PDB entry 4E49 | X-ray diffraction, 1.45 A resolution | chain A

# Chain A
Protein: Carbonic anhydrase 2
From: Homo sapiens
Notes: EC 4.2.1.1
UniProt: P00918 (CAH2_HUMAN); the author numbering skips numbers that UniProt does not, so the offset changes along the chain: 1-125 = UniProt 1-125; 127-261 = UniProt 126-260
Chain sequence (260 residues; row label = number of the first residue in the row; note: 1 number in that range is skipped by the numbering (no residue carries it; nothing is unmodelled there)):
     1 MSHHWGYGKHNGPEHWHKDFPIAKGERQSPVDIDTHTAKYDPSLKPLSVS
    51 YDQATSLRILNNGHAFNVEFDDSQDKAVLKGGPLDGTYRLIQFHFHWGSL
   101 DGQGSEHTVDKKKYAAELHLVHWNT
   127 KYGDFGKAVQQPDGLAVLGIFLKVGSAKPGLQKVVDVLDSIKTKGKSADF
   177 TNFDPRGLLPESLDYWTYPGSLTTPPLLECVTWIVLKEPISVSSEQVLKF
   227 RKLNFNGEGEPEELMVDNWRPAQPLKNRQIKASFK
Not modelled in the structure: 1-3
Bound ions: Zn2+: His-94, His-96, His-119; mercuribenzoic acid Hg near Cys-206 (its only coordinating residue here)
Small-molecule neighbours:
  - mercuribenzoic acid (MBO): Val-135, Gln-136, Gln-137, Pro-138, Leu-204, Glu-205, Cys-206
  - resorcinol (RCO), molecule 1: Leu-60, Asn-67, Glu-69, Ile-91, Gln-92, Phe-131
  - resorcinol (RCO), molecule 2: Glu-69, Phe-70, Asp-72, Ile-91
  - resorcinol (RCO), molecule 3: Gln-92, His-94, His-119, Val-121, Leu-141, Val-143, Ser-197, Leu-198, Thr-199, Val-207, Trp-209
From the paper describing this entry:
  - binding site for resorcinol: Asp-34, Glu-69, Phe-70, Asp-72, Gln-92, Val-121, Val-143, Trp-209
  - binding site for sulfate ion: His-64, Asn-67

# In short
Chain A binds mercuribenzoic acid and 3 copies of resorcinol. His-94, His-96 and His-119 coordinate Zn2+. The
paper reports a binding site for resorcinol at Asp-34, Glu-69 and Phe-70 among others; a binding site for
sulfate ion at His-64 and Asn-67.
Chain A is Carbonic anhydrase 2 (Homo sapiens); the structure, Nucleophile recognition as an alternative
inhibition mode for benzoic acid based carbonic anhydrase inhibitors, was determined by X-ray diffraction
together with 4E3D, 4E3F, 4E3G, 4E3H and 4E4A from the same study.
